5C7Z - chains A and B; structure by X-ray diffraction, 2.77 A resolution.

Chain A:
Molecule: AP-2 complex subunit mu
Source organism: Rattus norvegicus
UniProt: P84092 (AP2M1_RAT); numbering as in UniProt (aligned over 159-435)
Sequence (288 residues; each row starts with the number of its first residue; a row labelled like 236A-236K holds insertion residues (236A, then the next letters in order)):
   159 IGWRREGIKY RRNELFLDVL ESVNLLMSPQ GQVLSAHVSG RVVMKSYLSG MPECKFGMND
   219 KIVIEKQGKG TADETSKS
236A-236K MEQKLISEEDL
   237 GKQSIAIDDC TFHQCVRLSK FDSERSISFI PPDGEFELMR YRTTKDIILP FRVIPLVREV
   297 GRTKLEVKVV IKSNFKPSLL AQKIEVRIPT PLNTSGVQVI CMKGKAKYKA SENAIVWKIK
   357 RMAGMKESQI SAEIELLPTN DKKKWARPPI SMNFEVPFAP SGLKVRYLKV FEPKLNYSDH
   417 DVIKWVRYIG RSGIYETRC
Not modelled in the structure: 222-236, 236A-236K, 237, 257-259
Construct notes: insertion (236A-236K)
Curated features (UniProtKB/Swiss-Prot):
  - binding site (a 1,2-diacyl-sn-glycero-3-phospho-(1D-myo-inositol-3,4,5-trisphosphate)): Lys-341, Lys-345, Lys-354
  - mutagenesis: Asp-176 (D176A: Abolishes interaction with TTGN1 and EGFR), Trp-421 (W421A: Abolishes interaction with TTGN1 and EGFR)

Chain B:
Molecule: Integrin alpha-4
UniProt: P13612 (ITA4_HUMAN); residues 1-8 here correspond to UniProt positions 1008-1015 (UniProt number = residue number + 1007)
Sequence (8 residues; each row starts with the number of its first residue):
     1 QYKSILQE
Not modelled in the structure: 7-8

How chain A and chain B interact:
Contacting residue pairs (17; chain A residue first):
  Phe-174(A) / Tyr-2(B)  hydrophobic
  Leu-175(A) / Tyr-2(B)
  Leu-175(A) / Ile-5(B)  hydrophobic
  Asp-176(A) / Tyr-2(B)  hydrogen bond
  Lys-203(A) / Tyr-2(B)  hydrogen bond
  Lys-420(A) / Ser-4(B)
  Lys-420(A) / Ile-5(B)  hydrogen bond (backbone-backbone)
  Trp-421(A) / Tyr-2(B)  hydrophobic
  Trp-421(A) / Lys-3(B)
  Trp-421(A) / Ser-4(B)
  Trp-421(A) / Ile-5(B)
  Val-422(A) / Gln-1(B)
  Val-422(A) / Tyr-2(B)
  Val-422(A) / Lys-3(B)  hydrogen bond (backbone-backbone)
  Val-422(A) / Ile-5(B)  hydrophobic
  Arg-423(A) / Gln-1(B)  hydrogen bond
  Arg-423(A) / Tyr-2(B)  hydrogen bond
Other interface residues (no listed pair), chain A (13 interface residues in all): Pro-393, Val-401, Arg-402, Tyr-403, Ile-425

Overview:
The interface between chain A and chain B involves 13 residues on one side and 5 on the other; the contacts
include 6 hydrogen bonds. Polar pairs include Asp-176(A)/Tyr-2(B), Lys-203(A)/Tyr-2(B) and
Arg-423(A)/Gln-1(B).
Here chain A is AP-2 complex subunit mu (Rattus norvegicus) and chain B is Integrin alpha-4. Entry 5C7Z (AP2
Mu2 adaptin C-terminal domain complexed with integrin alpha-4 peptide) was determined by X-ray diffraction.
